Entry 5UAH (X-ray diffraction, 4.10 A resolution (low resolution: residue-level contacts below are approximate; hydrogen-bond / salt-bridge calls are withheld)); this record covers chains A and B of the 6 polymer chains in the assembly.

[Chain A (and B)]
Protein: DNA-directed RNA polymerase subunit alpha
From: Escherichia coli (strain K12)
Notes: EC 2.7.7.6; chain B of this document is another copy of the same molecule, construct and numbering; everything in this record applies to it too
Reference sequence: P0A7Z4 (RPOA_ECOLI); residues 1-329 here = UniProt positions 1-329
Amino-acid sequence (329 residues; numbered 1 to 329; the number before each row is that of its first residue):
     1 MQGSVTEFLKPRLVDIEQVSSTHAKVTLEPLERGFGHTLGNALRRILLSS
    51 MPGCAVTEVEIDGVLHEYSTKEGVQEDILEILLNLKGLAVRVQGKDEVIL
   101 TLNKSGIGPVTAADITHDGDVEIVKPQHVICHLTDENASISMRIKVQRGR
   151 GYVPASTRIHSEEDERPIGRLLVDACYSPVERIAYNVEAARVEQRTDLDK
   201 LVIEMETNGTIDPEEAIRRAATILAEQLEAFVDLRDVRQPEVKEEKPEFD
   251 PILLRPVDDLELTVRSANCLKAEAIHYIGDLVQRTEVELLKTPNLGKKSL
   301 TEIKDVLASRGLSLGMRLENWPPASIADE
Not modelled in the structure: 1-5, 239-329 (chain B: 1-5, 161-171, 234-329)

[Interface between chain A and chain B]
Residue-residue contacts - 64 pairs, chain A then chain B:
  Thr6(A) - Arg150(B)
  Glu7(A) - Arg150(B)
  Phe8(A) - Ser50(B)
  Phe8(A) - Arg150(B)
  Phe8(A) - Ile223(B)
  Phe8(A) - Gln227(B)
  Leu9(A) - Gln227(B)
  Lys10(A) - Glu226(B)
  Lys10(A) - Gln227(B)
  Lys10(A) - Glu229(B)
  Pro11(A) - Gln227(B)
  Pro11(A) - Ala230(B)
  Arg12(A) - Ala230(B)
  Leu13(A) - Phe231(B)
  Leu28(A) - Phe231(B)
  Glu32(A) - Arg150(B)
  Gly34(A) - Arg45(B)
  Phe35(A) - Ile46(B)
  Phe35(A) - Ser50(B)
  Phe35(A) - Gln227(B)
  Thr38(A) - Ala42(B)
  Thr38(A) - Arg45(B)
  Asn41(A) - Asn41(B)
  Ala42(A) - Thr38(B)
  Arg45(A) - Gly34(B)
  Arg45(A) - His37(B)
  Arg45(A) - Thr38(B)
  Ile46(A) - Phe35(B)
  Ile46(A) - Thr38(B)
  Ser50(A) - Phe8(B)
  Ser50(A) - Phe35(B)
  Arg150(A) - Thr6(B)
  Arg150(A) - Glu7(B)
  Arg150(A) - Phe8(B)
  Arg150(A) - Glu32(B)
  Arg218(A) - Phe231(B)
  Ala221(A) - Leu228(B)
  Ala221(A) - Phe231(B)
  Ile223(A) - Phe8(B)
  Leu224(A) - Leu228(B)
  Gln227(A) - Leu9(B)
  Gln227(A) - Lys10(B)
  Gln227(A) - Pro11(B)
  Gln227(A) - Phe35(B)
  Gln227(A) - Leu39(B)
  Leu228(A) - Ala221(B)
  Leu228(A) - Leu224(B)
  Glu229(A) - Lys10(B)
  Ala230(A) - Pro11(B)
  Phe231(A) - Leu28(B)
  Phe231(A) - Leu39(B)
  Phe231(A) - Leu43(B)
  Phe231(A) - Leu201(B)
  Val232(A) - Arg218(B)
  Asp233(A) - Arg218(B)
  Leu234(A) - Val26(B)
  Leu234(A) - Glu214(B)
  Leu234(A) - Arg218(B)
  Asp236(A) - Val14(B)
  Asp236(A) - Ile16(B)
  Val237(A) - Arg12(B)
  Val237(A) - Leu13(B)
  Val237(A) - Val14(B)
  Arg238(A) - Leu13(B)
Other interface residues (no listed pair), chain A (40 interface residues in all): His37, Ser49, Gly149, Arg195, Ala225, Glu226
Other interface residues (no listed pair), chain B (42 interface residues in all): Leu31, Ile217, Thr222, Ala225, Val232

[In short]
Chain A and chain B form an interface of 40 and 42 residues respectively.
Both chains are DNA-directed RNA polymerase subunit alpha (Escherichia coli (strain K12)). Entry 5UAH
(Escherichia coli RNA polymerase and Rifampin complex, RpoB D516V mutant) was determined by X-ray diffraction
(same publication as 5UAG, 5UAC, 5UAJ, 5UAL and 5UAQ).
